Entry 7AE5 (X-ray diffraction, 2.19 A resolution); this record covers chains C and c of the 12 polymer chains in the assembly.

Chain C:
Name: Phenolic acid decarboxylase
Organism: Sedimentibacter hydroxybenzoicus
Notes: EC 4.1.1.63, 4.1.1.61
UniProtKB: Q9S4M7 (YCLC_SEDHY); residues 1-480 here = UniProt positions 1-480
Sequence (480 residues; numbered 1 to 480; the number before each row is that of its first residue):
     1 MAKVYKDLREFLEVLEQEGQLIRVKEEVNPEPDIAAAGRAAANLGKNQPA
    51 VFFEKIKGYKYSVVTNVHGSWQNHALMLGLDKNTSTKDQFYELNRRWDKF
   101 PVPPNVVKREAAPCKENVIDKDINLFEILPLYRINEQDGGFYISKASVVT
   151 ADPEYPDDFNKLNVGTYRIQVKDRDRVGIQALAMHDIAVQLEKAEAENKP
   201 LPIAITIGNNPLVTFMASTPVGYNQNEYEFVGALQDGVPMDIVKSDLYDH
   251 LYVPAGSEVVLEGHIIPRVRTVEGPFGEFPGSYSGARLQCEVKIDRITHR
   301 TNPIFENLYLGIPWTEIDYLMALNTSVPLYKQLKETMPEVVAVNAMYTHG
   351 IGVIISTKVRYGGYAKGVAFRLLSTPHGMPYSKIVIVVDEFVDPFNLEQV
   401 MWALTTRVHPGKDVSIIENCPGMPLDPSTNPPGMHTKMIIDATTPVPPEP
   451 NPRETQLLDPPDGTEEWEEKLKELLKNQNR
Unresolved in the structure: 1-2, 152-157, 478-480
Curated features (UniProtKB/Swiss-Prot):
  - active site: Glu278 (Proton donor)
  - binding site (prenylated FMN): Asn163 to Arg168, Met184, His185
  - binding site (Mn(2+)): Asn163, His185, Glu227
Ion coordination: rubidium ion site 1: Val164, Met216, Thr219, Tyr223, Glu227; rubidium ion site 2: Arg407, Asp413, Asp441, Thr443

Chain c:
Name: Protein ShdD
Organism: Sedimentibacter hydroxybenzoicus
UniProtKB: Q4R102 (SHDD_SEDHY); residues 601-668 here correspond to UniProt positions 1-68 (UniProt number = residue number - 600)
Sequence (68 residues; row label = number of the first residue in the row):
   601 MKCHRCGSDNVRKMVDSPVGDAWEVYVCEKCCYSWRSTENPVVMEKFKLD
   651 DNKIANMGVIPPIPPLKK
Unresolved in the structure: 668
Ion coordination: Zn2+: Cys603, Cys606, Cys628, Cys631

How chain C and chain c interact:
Pairs across the interface - 79 pairs, chain C then chain c:
  Asn29(C) - Thr638(c)
  Pro30(C) - Arg636(c)
  Glu31(C) - Arg636(c)  salt bridge
  Glu31(C) - Glu639(c)
  Lys57(C) - Ala622(c)
  Lys57(C) - Trp623(c)  hydrogen bond (backbone-side chain)
  Lys57(C) - Thr638(c)
  Gly58(C) - Ser617(c)
  Gly58(C) - Pro618(c)
  Gly58(C) - Val619(c)  hydrogen bond (backbone-backbone)
  Gly58(C) - Trp623(c)
  Tyr59(C) - Val619(c)
  Tyr59(C) - Trp623(c)
  Tyr59(C) - Arg636(c)  hydrogen bond
  Lys60(C) - Val619(c)
  Asn124(C) - Val615(c)
  Phe126(C) - Met614(c)  hydrophobic
  Phe126(C) - Val615(c)  hydrophobic
  Phe126(C) - Pro618(c)
  Glu127(C) - Pro618(c)
  Leu131(C) - Arg636(c)  hydrogen bond (backbone-side chain)
  Tyr132(C) - Arg636(c)
  Arg133(C) - Tyr633(c)
  Arg133(C) - Ser634(c)  hydrogen bond (side chain-backbone)
  Arg133(C) - Trp635(c)
  Arg133(C) - Glu639(c)  salt bridge
  Glu136(C) - Met644(c)
  Gln137(C) - Val642(c)  hydrogen bond (side chain-backbone)
  Gln137(C) - Val643(c)
  Gln137(C) - Met644(c)  hydrogen bond (side chain-backbone)
  Gln137(C) - Phe647(c)
  Asp138(C) - Tyr633(c)
  Gly139(C) - Arg605(c)
  Gly139(C) - Tyr633(c)
  Gly139(C) - Ser634(c)  hydrogen bond (backbone-backbone)
  Gly140(C) - Ser634(c)
  Phe141(C) - Val625(c)  hydrophobic
  Phe141(C) - Arg636(c)
  Phe141(C) - Glu639(c)
  Lys172(C) - Met614(c)
  Lys172(C) - Val627(c)
  Lys172(C) - Cys632(c)
  Asp173(C) - Arg612(c)  salt bridge
  Asp173(C) - Met614(c)
  Arg174(C) - Val615(c)
  Leu182(C) - Ile660(c)  hydrophobic
  Glu192(C) - Pro664(c)
  Glu195(C) - Pro664(c)
  Ala196(C) - Pro665(c)
  Ala196(C) - Leu666(c)
  Ala196(C) - Lys667(c)  hydrogen bond (backbone-backbone)
  Arg268(C) - Ile663(c)
  Arg268(C) - Pro664(c)  hydrogen bond (side chain-backbone)
  Arg268(C) - Leu666(c)
  Arg270(C) - Val659(c)
  Arg270(C) - Ile660(c)
  Arg270(C) - Pro661(c)  hydrogen bond (side chain-backbone)
  Arg270(C) - Pro662(c)
  Arg270(C) - Ile663(c)
  Thr271(C) - Cys632(c)
  Val272(C) - Arg605(c)
  Val272(C) - Cys631(c)
  Val272(C) - Cys632(c)
  Val272(C) - Leu649(c)  hydrophobic
  Val272(C) - Met657(c)  hydrophobic
  Gly274(C) - Arg605(c)  hydrogen bond (backbone-side chain)
  Pro275(C) - Arg605(c)
  Pro275(C) - Phe647(c)  hydrophobic
  Tyr283(C) - Phe647(c)  hydrophobic
  Ala286(C) - Met657(c)
  Arg287(C) - Met657(c)
  Arg287(C) - Gly658(c)
  Arg287(C) - Ile660(c)
  Leu288(C) - Met657(c)
  Leu288(C) - Gly658(c)  hydrogen bond (backbone-backbone)
  Leu288(C) - Val659(c)
  Leu288(C) - Ile660(c)  hydrogen bond (backbone-backbone)
  Gln289(C) - Ile660(c)
  Cys290(C) - Pro661(c)
Also at the interface, not in a pair above, chain C (44 interface residues in all): Gln170, Val171, Arg176, Ala181, Leu191, Ser284
Also at the interface, not in a pair above, chain c (37 interface residues in all): Lys630, Ile654

Overview:
44 residues of chain C and 37 residues of chain c are in contact; the contacts include 14 hydrogen bonds and 3
salt bridges. Polar contacts include Glu31(C)-Arg636(c), Arg133(C)-Glu639(c) and Asp173(C)-Arg612(c).
Chain C is Phenolic acid decarboxylase and chain c is Protein ShdD, both from Sedimentibacter
hydroxybenzoicus; the structure, Structure of Sedimentibacter hydroxybenzoicus vanillic acid decarboxylase
(ShVdcCD) in open form, was determined by X-ray diffraction.
